Entry 6ITQ (X-ray diffraction, 1.53 A resolution); this record covers chains B and D of the 4 polymer chains in the assembly.

Chain B (and D):
Molecule: anti-cortisol camelid antibody
Organism: Camelus bactrianus
Notes: antibody fragment or engineered binder; chain D of this document is another copy of the same molecule, construct and numbering; everything in this record applies to it too
Amino-acid sequence (127 residues; row label = number of the first residue in the row):
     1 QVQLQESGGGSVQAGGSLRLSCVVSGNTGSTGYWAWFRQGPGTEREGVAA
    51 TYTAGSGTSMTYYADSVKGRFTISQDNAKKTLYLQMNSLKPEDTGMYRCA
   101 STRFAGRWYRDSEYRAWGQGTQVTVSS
Disordered / not traced: 40-44, 57, 127 (chain D: 42-44, 57, 127)
Ligand contacts: cortisol (HCY; (11alpha,14beta)-11,17,21-trihydroxypregn-4-ene-3,20-dione): V2, V24, T28, G29, S30, T31, G32, Y33, W34, T53, Q75, N77, K80, S101, T102, R103

How chain B and chain D interact:
Contacting residue pairs (5):
  F104(B) - S112(D)
  S112(B) - R115(D)  hydrogen bond (backbone-side chain)
  E113(B) - R115(D)
  R115(B) - R115(D)  hydrogen bond (side chain-backbone)
  R115(B) - W117(D)
Also at the interface, not in a pair above, chain B (6 interface residues in all): R110, Y114
Also at the interface, not in a pair above, chain D (4 interface residues in all): Y114

Overview:
6 residues of chain B face 4 of chain D across their interface, with 2 hydrogen bonds. Polar pairs include
S112(B)-R115(D) and R115(B)-R115(D). Ligands of chain B: cortisol.
Chain B and chain D are both anti-cortisol camelid antibody (Camelus bactrianus); the structure, Crystal
structure of cortisol complexed with its nanobody at pH 10.5, was determined by X-ray diffraction (same
publication as 6ITP).
